PDB entry 4Y8Q | X-ray diffraction, 2.60 A resolution | chains J and X of the 32 polymer chains in the assembly

# Chain J (and X)
Molecule: Proteasome subunit beta type-4
From: Saccharomyces cerevisiae (strain ATCC 204508 / S288c)
Notes: EC 3.4.25.1; chain X of this document is another copy of the same molecule, construct and numbering; everything in this record applies to it too
Reference sequence: P22141 (PSB4_YEAST); residue numbers follow UniProt; this construct covers 1-198
Sequence (198 residues; numbered 1 to 198; the number before each row is that of its first residue):
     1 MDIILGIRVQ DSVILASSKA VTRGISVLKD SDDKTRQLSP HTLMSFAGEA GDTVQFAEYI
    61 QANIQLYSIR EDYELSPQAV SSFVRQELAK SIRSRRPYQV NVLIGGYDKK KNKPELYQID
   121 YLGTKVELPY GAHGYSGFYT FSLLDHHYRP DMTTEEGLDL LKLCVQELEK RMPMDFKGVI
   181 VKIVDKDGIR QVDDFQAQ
Unresolved in the structure: 196-198
Curated features (UniProtKB/Swiss-Prot):
  - modified residue: Met1 (N-acetylmethionine), Ser76 (Phosphoserine)

# Interface between chain J and chain X
Residue-residue contacts (42; chain J residue first):
  Thr22(J) - Pro173(X)
  Gly24(J) - Pro173(X)
  Ile25(J) - Tyr135(X)  hydrophobic
  Ile25(J) - Phe138(X)  hydrophobic
  Ile25(J) - Tyr139(X)  hydrogen bond (backbone-side chain)
  Ile25(J) - Arg171(X)
  Ile25(J) - Pro173(X)  hydrophobic
  Ser26(J) - Tyr139(X)  hydrogen bond
  Ser26(J) - Arg171(X)
  Val27(J) - Lys170(X)
  Val27(J) - Arg171(X)  hydrogen bond (backbone-side chain)
  Val27(J) - Met172(X)
  Leu28(J) - Arg171(X)
  Asp30(J) - Lys170(X)  salt bridge
  Tyr135(J) - Ile25(X)  hydrophobic
  Phe138(J) - Ile25(X)  hydrophobic
  Tyr139(J) - Ile25(X)  hydrogen bond (side chain-backbone)
  Tyr139(J) - Ser26(X)  hydrogen bond
  Glu169(J) - Asp175(X)
  Glu169(J) - Lys177(X)  hydrogen bond (backbone-side chain)
  Lys170(J) - Val27(X)
  Lys170(J) - Asp30(X)  salt bridge
  Lys170(J) - Lys177(X)  hydrogen bond (backbone-side chain)
  Arg171(J) - Ile25(X)
  Arg171(J) - Ser26(X)
  Arg171(J) - Val27(X)  hydrogen bond (side chain-backbone)
  Arg171(J) - Leu28(X)
  Met172(J) - Val27(X)
  Pro173(J) - Thr22(X)
  Pro173(J) - Gly24(X)
  Pro173(J) - Ile25(X)  hydrophobic
  Pro173(J) - Met174(X)
  Pro173(J) - Asp175(X)  hydrogen bond (backbone-backbone)
  Met174(J) - Pro173(X)
  Met174(J) - Met174(X)  hydrophobic
  Met174(J) - Asp175(X)
  Asp175(J) - Glu169(X)
  Asp175(J) - Pro173(X)  hydrogen bond (backbone-backbone)
  Asp175(J) - Met174(X)
  Asp175(J) - Asp175(X)
  Lys177(J) - Glu169(X)  hydrogen bond (side chain-backbone)
  Lys177(J) - Lys170(X)  hydrogen bond (side chain-backbone)

# Overview
Chain J and chain X each contribute 18 residues to their interface, with 12 hydrogen bonds and 2 salt bridges.
Polar pairs include Asp30(J)-Lys170(X), Ile25(J)-Tyr139(X) and Ser26(J)-Tyr139(X).
Chain J and chain X are both Proteasome subunit beta type-4 (Saccharomyces cerevisiae (strain ATCC 204508 /
S288c)); the structure, Yeast 20S proteasome beta7-delta7_Cter mutant in complex with Ac-PAY-ep, was
determined by X-ray diffraction together with 4Y69, 4Y6A, 4Y6V, 4Y6Z, 4Y70, 4Y74 and 34 further entries from
the same study.
